4HY4 - chain A; structure by X-ray diffraction, 1.25 A resolution.

== Chain A ==
Protein: Baculoviral IAP repeat-containing protein 2
From: Homo sapiens
Notes: EC 6.3.2.-; fragment: Bir3
UniProtKB: Q13490 (BIRC2_HUMAN); residues 254-346 here correspond to UniProt positions 260-352 (UniProt number = residue number + 6)
Chain sequence (115 residues; numbered 232 to 346; the number before each row is that of its first residue):
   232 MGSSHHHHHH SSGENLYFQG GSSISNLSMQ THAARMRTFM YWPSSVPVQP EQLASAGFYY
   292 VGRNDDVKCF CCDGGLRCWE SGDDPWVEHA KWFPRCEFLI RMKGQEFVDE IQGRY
Unresolved in the structure: 232-254
Construct notes: expression tag (232-253)
Bound ions: Zn2+: C300, C303, H320, C327
Ligand contacts: 1BG ((3S,8aR)-2-{(2S)-2-cyclohexyl-2-[(N-methyl-L-alanyl)amino]acetyl}-N-[(1R)-1,2,3,4-tetrahydronaphthalen-1-yl]octahydropyrrolo[1,2-a]pyrazine-3-carboxamide): D297, V298, K299, G306, L307, R308, C309, W310, E311, D314, E319, W323, F324
Curated features (UniProtKB/Swiss-Prot):
  - binding site (Zn(2+)): C300, C303, H320, C327

== In short ==
Chain A binds compound 1BG. C300, C303, H320 and C327 coordinate Zn2+. Curated annotation (UniProt) lists 4
Zn2+-binding residues.
Chain A is Baculoviral IAP repeat-containing protein 2 (Homo sapiens); the structure, Crystal structure of
cIAP1 BIR3 bound to T3170284, was determined by X-ray diffraction (same publication as 4HY0 and 4HY5).
